1DBA - chains L and H; structure by X-ray diffraction, 2.80 A resolution.

Chain L:
Protein: IGG1-kappa DB3 fab (light chain)
From: Mus musculus
Notes: antibody fragment or engineered binder
Amino-acid sequence (216 residues; row label = number of the first residue in the row; a row labelled like 27A-27E holds insertion residues (27A, then the next letters in order)):
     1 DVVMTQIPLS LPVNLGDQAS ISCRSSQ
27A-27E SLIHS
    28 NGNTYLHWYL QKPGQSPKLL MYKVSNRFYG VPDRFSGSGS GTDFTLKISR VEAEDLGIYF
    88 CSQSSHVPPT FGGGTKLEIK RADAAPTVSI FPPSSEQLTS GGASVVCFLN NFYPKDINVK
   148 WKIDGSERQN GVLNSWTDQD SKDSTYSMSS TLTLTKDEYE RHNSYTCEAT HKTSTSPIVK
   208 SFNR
Differences from the reference sequence: conflict Val2 (Ile in 1589925), Ile7 (Ser in 1589925), Asn14 (Ser in 1589925), Leu27B (Val29 in 1589925), Ile27C (Val30 in 1589925), His34 (Glu39 in 1589925), Tyr36 (Phe41 in 1589925), Met48 (Ile53 in 1589925), Tyr56 (Ser61 in 1589925), Ile85 (Val90 in 1589925), Phe87 (Tyr92 in 1589925), Ser89 (Phe94 in 1589925), Ser91 (Ala96 in 1589925), Pro96 (Trp101 in 1589925)
Cystine bridges: Cys23-Cys88, Cys134-Cys194

Chain H:
Protein: IGG1-kappa DB3 fab (heavy chain)
From: Mus musculus
UniProtKB: P01868 (GC1_MOUSE); the construct has insertions or renumbered stretches relative to UniProt, so the offset changes along the chain: 114-130 = UniProt 1-17; 133-154 = UniProt 18-39; 162-169 = UniProt 42-49; 171-180 = UniProt 50-59; 3 more segments
Amino-acid sequence (219 residues; numbered 1 to 228 plus 6 insertion-coded residues; 15 numbers in that range are skipped by the numbering (no residue carries them; nothing is unmodelled there); the number before each row is that of its first residue; a row labelled like 82A-82C holds insertion residues (82A, then the next letters in order)):
     1 QIQLVQSGPE LKKPGETVKI SCKASGYAFT NYGVNWVKEA PGKELKWMGW IN
   52A I
    53 YTGEPTYVDD FKGRFAFSLE TSASTAYLEI
82A-82C NNL
    83 KNEDTATYFC TRGDYVNW
100A-100B YF
   101 DVWGAGTTVT VSSAKTTPPS VYPLAPGSAA
   133 QTNSMVTLGC LVKGYFPEPV TV
   156 TW
   162 NSGSLSSG
   171 VHTFPAVLQS
   183 DLYTLSSSVT VPSS
   199 PR
   202 PSETVTCNVA HPASSTKVDK KI
   226 VPR
Cystine bridges: Cys22-Cys92, Cys142-Cys208
Swiss-Prot annotation at these positions:
  - region: Val226 to Arg228 (Hinge)

Interface between chain L and chain H:
Residue-residue contacts (63):
  Tyr32(L) with Asn99(H)
  His34(L) with Asn99(H); Trp100(H), hydrogen bond (side chain-backbone); Tyr100A(H)
  Tyr36(L) with Phe100B(H), hydrogen bond (side chain-backbone); Trp103(H)
  Gln38(L) with Glu39(H), hydrogen bond
  Ser43(L) with Phe91(H); Gly104(H)
  Pro44(L) with Trp103(H)
  Leu46(L) with Tyr100A(H), hydrophobic
  Tyr49(L) with Asn99(H); Tyr100A(H), hydrophobic
  Lys50(L) with Asn99(H), hydrogen bond
  Phe55(L) with Tyr100A(H); Asp101(H)
  Ser91(L) with Trp100(H), hydrogen bond (side chain-backbone)
  Pro95(L) with Trp47(H), hydrophobic; Val60(H), hydrophobic
  Pro96(L) with Trp47(H)
  Phe98(L) with Glu44(H); Leu45(H); Phe100B(H), hydrophobic
  Gly100(L) with Glu44(H)
  Phe118(L) with Leu124(H), hydrophobic; Ala125(H); Pro126(H); Thr139(H)
  Pro119(L) with Arg228(H), hydrogen bond (backbone-side chain)
  Ser121(L) with Tyr122(H); Pro123(H)
  Glu123(L) with Lys221(H), salt bridge
  Gln124(L) with Tyr122(H); Lys145(H)
  Ser131(L) with Leu143(H); Lys145(H), hydrogen bond
  Val133(L) with Leu124(H), hydrophobic
  Phe135(L) with Leu124(H), hydrophobic; Ser188(H); Ser189(H); Ser190(H)
  Asn137(L) with His172(H), hydrogen bond; Phe174(H); Ser190(H)
  Asn138(L) with His172(H), hydrogen bond
  Leu160(L) with Val177(H), hydrophobic; Leu178(H)
  Asn161(L) with Val177(H)
  Ser162(L) with Phe174(H); Pro175(H), hydrogen bond (side chain-backbone); Val177(H)
  Trp163(L) with Pro175(H)
  Thr164(L) with Thr173(H); Phe174(H)
  Lys169(L) with Ser168(H); Gly169(H)
  Ser174(L) with His172(H), hydrogen bond; Phe174(H)
  Met175(L) with Phe174(H)
  Ser176(L) with Phe174(H); Ser188(H)
  Thr180(L) with Lys145(H); Gln179(H)
Interface residues without a listed pair, chain L (42 interface residues in all): Met4, Gln42, Phe87, Gly99, Ser116, Asp167, Lys207
Interface residues without a listed pair, chain H (44 interface residues in all): Val37, Ala105, Gly127, Thr134, Leu140, Gly141, Ser167, Val171, Thr186

Overview:
42 residues of chain L face 44 of chain H across their interface; the contacts include 11 hydrogen bonds and 1
salt bridge. Polar pairs include Glu123(L)-Lys221(H), His34(L)-Trp100(H) and Tyr36(L)-Phe100B(H).
Chain L is IGG1-kappa DB3 fab (light chain) and chain H is IGG1-kappa DB3 fab (heavy chain), both from Mus
musculus; the structure, Three-dimensional structure of an anti-steroid fab' and progesterone-fab' complex,
was determined by X-ray diffraction, deposited together with 1DBB.
